6SHB - chains V and H of the 39 polymer chains in the assembly; structure by electron microscopy, 3.07 A resolution.

[Chain V]
Molecule: crRNA
From: Sulfolobus islandicus REY15A
Sequence (51 nucleotides; numbered 1 to 51; the number before each row is that of its first residue):
     1 AUUGAAAGUU CAAAGCUUAG AUACCCUGGA GGGAAACCAG ACUUAACACC A
Disordered / not traced: 50-51
Differences from the reference sequence: conflict A1 (C2068518 in 323473489), U3 (G2068520 in 323473489)

[Chain H]
Name: CRISPR-associated protein, Cmr3 family
From: Sulfolobus islandicus REY15A
UniProtKB: F0NDX1 (F0NDX1_SULIR); residue numbers follow UniProt; this construct covers 1-313
Amino-acid sequence (313 residues; row label = number of the first residue in the row):
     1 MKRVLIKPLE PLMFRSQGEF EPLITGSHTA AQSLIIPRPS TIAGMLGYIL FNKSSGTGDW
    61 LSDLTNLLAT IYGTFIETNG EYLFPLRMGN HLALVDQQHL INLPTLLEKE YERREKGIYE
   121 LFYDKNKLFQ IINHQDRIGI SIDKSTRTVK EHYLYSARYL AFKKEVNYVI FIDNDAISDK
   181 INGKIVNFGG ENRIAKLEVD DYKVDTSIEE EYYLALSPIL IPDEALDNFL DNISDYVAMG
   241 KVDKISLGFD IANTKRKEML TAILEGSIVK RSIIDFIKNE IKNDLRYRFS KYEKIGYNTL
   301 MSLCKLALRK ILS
Disordered / not traced: 1

[How chain V and chain H interact]
Pairs across the interface (58; chain V residue first):
  A1(V) with Gly-44(H), hydrogen bond to the sugar; Gly-47(H), sugar contact; Tyr-48(H), hydrogen bond to the sugar; Phe-51(H), stacking on the base; Trp-60(H), sugar contact; Leu-64(H), sugar contact; Ile-251(H), base contact; Ala-252(H), base contact
  U2(V) with Thr-41(H), phosphate contact; Gly-44(H), sugar contact; Met-45(H), base contact; Tyr-48(H), base contact; Trp-60(H), phosphate contact; Asn-187(H), base contact; Gly-189(H), sugar contact; Phe-249(H), sugar contact; Asp-250(H), phosphate contact; Ile-251(H), hydrogen bond to the phosphate; Lys-257(H), salt bridge to the phosphate
  U3(V) with Arg-15(H), hydrogen bond to the base; Gln-17(H), base contact; Glu-19(H), base contact; Arg-38(H), hydrogen bond to the base; Ser-40(H), hydrogen bond to the phosphate; Thr-41(H), hydrogen bond to the phosphate; Ser-246(H), base contact; Leu-247(H), phosphate contact; Gly-248(H), phosphate contact; Phe-249(H), hydrogen bond to the phosphate; Arg-256(H), hydrogen bond to the sugar; Lys-257(H), salt bridge to the phosphate
  G4(V) with Arg-15(H), salt bridge to the phosphate; Gly-190(H), phosphate contact; Phe-249(H), stacking on the base; Ile-251(H), sugar contact; Thr-254(H), base contact
  A5(V) with Gly-190(H), phosphate contact; Glu-191(H), phosphate contact; Asn-192(H), phosphate contact
  A6(V) with Asn-192(H), phosphate contact
  A7(V) with Ile-140(H), hydrogen bond to the sugar; Ser-141(H), hydrogen bond to the phosphate; Tyr-155(H), stacking on the base
  G8(V) with Ile-140(H), phosphate contact; Ser-141(H), hydrogen bond to the phosphate; Ile-142(H), hydrogen bond to the phosphate; Lys-144(H), salt bridge to the phosphate
  U9(V) with Ile-138(H), base contact; Gly-139(H), phosphate contact; Ile-140(H), base contact; Tyr-155(H), hydrogen bond to the phosphate
  U10(V) with Ile-140(H), sugar contact; Ile-142(H), sugar contact; Arg-147(H), hydrogen bond to the sugar; Thr-148(H), sugar contact; Val-149(H), hydrogen bond to the base
  C11(V) with Arg-147(H), sugar contact; Thr-148(H), sugar contact
Also at the interface, not in a pair above, chain H (41 interface residues in all): Met-13, Asp-63, Phe-188

[In short]
11 residues of chain V and 41 residues of chain H are in contact; the contacts include 16 hydrogen bonds, 4
salt bridges and 3 aromatic stacking contacts. Among the polar pairs are U3(V)/Arg-15(H), U3(V)/Arg-38(H) and
U10(V)/Val-149(H).
Chain V is crRNA and chain H is CRISPR-associated protein, Cmr3 family, both from Sulfolobus islandicus
REY15A; the structure, Cryo-EM structure of the Type III-B Cmr-beta bound to cognate target RNA and AMPPnP,
state 1 ..., was determined by electron microscopy, deposited together with 6S6B, 6S8B, 6S8E, 6S91, 6SH8 and
6SIC.
